Entry 9JT2 (electron microscopy, 3.19 A resolution); this record covers chains E and F of the 18 polymer chains in the assembly.

[Chain E]
Molecule: Ago
From: Novosphingopyxis baekryungensis DSM 16222
Amino-acid sequence (485 residues; each row starts with the number of its first residue):
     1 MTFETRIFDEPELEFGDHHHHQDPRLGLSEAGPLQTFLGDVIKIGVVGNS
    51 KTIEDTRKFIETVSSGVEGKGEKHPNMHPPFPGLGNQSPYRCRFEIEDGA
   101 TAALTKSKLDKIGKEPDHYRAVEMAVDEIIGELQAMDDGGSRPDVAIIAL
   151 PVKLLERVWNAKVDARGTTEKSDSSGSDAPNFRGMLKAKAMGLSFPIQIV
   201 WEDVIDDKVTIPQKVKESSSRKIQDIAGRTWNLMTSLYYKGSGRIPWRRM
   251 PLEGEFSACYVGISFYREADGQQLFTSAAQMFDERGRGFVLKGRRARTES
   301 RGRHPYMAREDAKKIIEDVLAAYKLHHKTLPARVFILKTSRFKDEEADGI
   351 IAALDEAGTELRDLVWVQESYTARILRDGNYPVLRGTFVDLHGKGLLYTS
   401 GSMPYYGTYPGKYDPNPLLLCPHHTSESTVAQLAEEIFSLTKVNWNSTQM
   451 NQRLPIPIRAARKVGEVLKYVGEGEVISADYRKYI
Not modelled in the structure: 1, 163-178
Ion coordination: Mg2+: Asn446, Ile485 (shared with 2 residues of chain G)
Reported in the primary citation:
  - mutagenesis - E97A/G140A/R142A/R244A, Q134A/R142A/R295A/D480A, E253A/F256A/R285A/R287A/K324A/E360A: abolished catalytic activity

[Chain F]
Molecule: Dren-apaz
From: Novosphingopyxis baekryungensis DSM 16222
Amino-acid sequence (442 residues; row label = number of the first residue in the row):
     1 MTKKITANQIIGEIGENEVRGRFLTLGWQFDGRSRLEAGIDGIAEVMNEG
    51 QPMARMIAVQIKSTKEGKYTSESDTSFTYLLRTQDLAYWRGSNLPVIVVF
   101 YRQSDHSFYWKEVSRDAGPGERRLNIDKVADLFNASTVNKLAALTVPKTG
   151 LGYYVPPLGGGEDALINMLPLTLPNEMYIASTTYEPRKAIAVILNGDGPK
   201 RFDWVINGGTFWSFHDPRTSACSEIVDIDQVEAINTKELALHDDIDEQNR
   251 FSHLLRQTLRYQTDSDLGWDKDHKALYFRAIEREVSRNFAYTSSKKKTDA
   301 NVVSVFKNSKDETRVSFVRHHAFSPRFELMADQWYLIITPTYYYTTNGYA
   351 PHQFAAPLLAGKKRLDKSAALRGQVIMWHRFLTQSDHEDLFHSEETPEAY
   401 LMFGEPPSIHLDVRVPEDGWVKEKVKRIDEAAQGEGLFSDDI
Not modelled in the structure: 1-2, 385-397, 425-442
Ion coordination: Mg2+: Asp41, Gln60, Ile61 (shared with 1 residue of chain R)
Reported in the primary citation:
  - catalytic residues: Asp41, Gln60, Lys62
  - Mg2+ coordination: Asp41
  - mutagenesis - E13A/N17A/R20A/Q29A/D31A/R33A/E45A, D41A, Q60A: abolished catalytic activity
  - mutagenesis - K62A: decreased catalytic activity
  - self-association interface (contacts with another copy of this molecule); pairs are residue here / residue on that copy: Asn17-Asn17 (hydrogen bond), Gln29-Arg33, Arg33-Asp31
  - binding site for the 8-nt DNA strand: Lys4, Gly39, Ser63, Lys65
  - binding site for the 8-nt DNA strand: Lys4

[Chain E / chain F interface]
Pairs across the interface (50; chain E residue first):
  Phe3(E) - Ile409(F)  hydrophobic
  Thr5(E) - His410(F)
  Thr5(E) - Leu411(F)
  Thr5(E) - Asp412(F)
  Ile7(E) - Val413(F)  hydrophobic
  Gln22(E) - Tyr154(F)
  Pro75(E) - Lys148(F)
  Pro75(E) - Thr149(F)
  Asn76(E) - Gly150(F)
  Asn76(E) - Gly152(F)  hydrogen bond (side chain-backbone)
  Tyr371(E) - Glu328(F)  hydrogen bond
  Thr372(E) - Ile337(F)
  Thr372(E) - Thr339(F)
  Arg374(E) - Ile166(F)
  Arg374(E) - Asn167(F)  hydrogen bond (backbone-backbone)
  Ile375(E) - Leu165(F)
  Ile375(E) - Ile409(F)  hydrophobic
  Leu376(E) - Ala164(F)
  Leu376(E) - Leu165(F)  hydrogen bond (backbone-backbone)
  Leu376(E) - Val375(F)  hydrophobic
  Arg377(E) - Glu162(F)  salt bridge
  Arg377(E) - Arg372(F)
  Arg377(E) - Val415(F)
  Arg377(E) - Glu417(F)  salt bridge
  Gly379(E) - Ser368(F)
  Gly379(E) - Ala369(F)
  Gly379(E) - Glu417(F)
  Asn380(E) - Glu417(F)  hydrogen bond (backbone-side chain)
  Asn380(E) - Lys424(F)
  Tyr381(E) - Ser368(F)
  Tyr381(E) - Glu417(F)
  Tyr381(E) - Trp420(F)
  Tyr381(E) - Lys424(F)
  Leu384(E) - Val413(F)  hydrophobic
  Leu391(E) - Met330(F)
  His392(E) - Met330(F)
  His392(E) - Ala331(F)
  Pro404(E) - Tyr154(F)
  Tyr405(E) - Gly152(F)
  Tyr405(E) - Tyr154(F)  hydrophobic
  Gly407(E) - Trp420(F)  hydrogen bond (backbone-side chain)
  Tyr409(E) - Lys424(F)
  Gly411(E) - Lys424(F)  hydrogen bond (backbone-side chain)
  Lys412(E) - Arg364(F)
  Tyr413(E) - Lys363(F)
  Tyr413(E) - Leu365(F)
  Tyr413(E) - Asp366(F)
  Tyr413(E) - Leu371(F)
  Asp414(E) - Ser368(F)
  Asp414(E) - Leu371(F)
Also at the interface, not in a pair above, chain E (35 interface residues in all): Thr2, Leu26, Ala373, Asp378, Pro382, Thr387, Val389, Ser402, Thr408
Also at the interface, not in a pair above, chain F (41 interface residues in all): Leu151, Val155, Pro157, Arg326, Lys367, Ser408, Arg414, Pro416

[In short]
35 residues of chain E and 41 residues of chain F are in contact, with 7 hydrogen bonds and 2 salt bridges.
Polar pairs include Arg377(E)-Glu162(F), Arg377(E)-Glu417(F) and Asn76(E)-Gly152(F). The paper reports
catalytic residues Asp41(F), Gln60(F) and Lys62(F); E97A/G140A/R142A/R244A, Q134A/R142A/R295A/D480A and
E253A/F256A/R285A/R287A/K324A/E360A of chain E abolish catalytic activity; 7 substitutions were tested in all.
Here chain E is Ago and chain F is Dren-apaz, both from Novosphingopyxis baekryungensis DSM 16222. Entry 9JT2
(substrate-bound NbaSPARDA complexes) was determined by electron microscopy (same publication as 9JSB, 9JSP
and 9JSZ).
